Entry 8QPK (electron microscopy, 4.20 A resolution (low resolution: residue-level contacts below are approximate; hydrogen-bond / salt-bridge calls are withheld)); this record covers chains L and 4 of the 16 polymer chains in the assembly.

Chain L:
Molecule: U4/U6 small nuclear ribonucleoprotein Prp31
Organism: Homo sapiens
Reference sequence: Q8WWY3 (PRP31_HUMAN); numbering as in UniProt (aligned over 1-499)
Amino-acid sequence (499 residues; numbered 1 to 499; the number before each row is that of its first residue):
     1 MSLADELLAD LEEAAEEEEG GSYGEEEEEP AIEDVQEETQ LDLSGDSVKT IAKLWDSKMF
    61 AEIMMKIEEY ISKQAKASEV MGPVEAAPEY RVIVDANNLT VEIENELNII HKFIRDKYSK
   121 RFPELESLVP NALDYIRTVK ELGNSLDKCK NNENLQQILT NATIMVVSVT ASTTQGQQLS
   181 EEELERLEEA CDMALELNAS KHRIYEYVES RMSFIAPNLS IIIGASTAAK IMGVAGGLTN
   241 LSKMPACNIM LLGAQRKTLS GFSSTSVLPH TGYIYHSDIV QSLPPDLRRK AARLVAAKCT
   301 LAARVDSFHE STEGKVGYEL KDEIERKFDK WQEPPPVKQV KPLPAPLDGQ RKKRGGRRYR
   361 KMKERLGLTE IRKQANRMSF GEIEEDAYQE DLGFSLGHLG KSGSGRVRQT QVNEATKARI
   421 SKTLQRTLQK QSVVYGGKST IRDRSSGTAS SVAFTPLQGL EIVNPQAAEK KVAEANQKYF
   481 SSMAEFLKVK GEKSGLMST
Disordered / not traced: 1-340, 391-499
Swiss-Prot annotation at these positions:
  - motif: Arg351 to Glu364 (Nuclear localization signal (NLS))
  - site: Cys247 (Interaction with U4 snRNA), His270 (Interaction with U4 snRNA and U4atac snRNA), Arg289 (Interaction with U4atac snRNA), Arg293 (Interaction with U4 snRNA and U4atac snRNA), Lys298 (Interaction with U4 snRNA and U4atac snRNA)
  - modified residue: Ser379 (Phosphoserine), Ser395 (Phosphoserine), Ser432 (Phosphoserine), Lys438 (N6-acetyllysine), Ser439 (Phosphoserine), Thr440 (Phosphothreonine), Ser450 (Phosphoserine), Thr455 (Phosphothreonine)
  - cross-link (Glycyl lysine isopeptide (Lys-Gly)): Lys471 (interchain with G-Cter in SUMO2), Lys478 (interchain with G-Cter in SUMO2)
  - natural variant: His111 to Ile114 (deletion: In RP11), Ala194 (A194E: In RP11), Ala216 (A216P: In RP11)
  - mutagenesis: His270 (H270A/K: Reduces binding to the complex formed by U4 snRNA and SNU13), Arg351 to Glu364 (Abolishes nuclear localization)

Chain 4:
Molecule: U4 snRNA
Organism: Homo sapiens
Sequence (144 nucleotides; each row starts with the number of its first residue):
     1 AGCUUUGCGC AGUGGCAGUA UCGUAGCCAA UGAGGUCUAU CCGAGGCGCG AUUAUUGCUA
    61 AUUGAAAACU UUUCCCAAUA CCCCGCCGUG ACGACUUGCA AUAUAGUCGG CACUGGCAAU
   121 UUUUGACAGU CUCUACGGAG ACUG
Disordered / not traced: 53-54, 71-72, 81-144

Chain L / chain 4 interface:
Contacting residue pairs (5):
  Arg354(L) with G57(4); C58(4)
  Gly355(L) with C58(4)
  Gly356(L) with G57(4)
  Arg358(L) with A17(4)
Interface residues without a listed pair, chain L (5 interface residues in all): Arg365
Interface residues without a listed pair, chain 4 (6 interface residues in all): G18, U56, U59

In short:
Chain L and chain 4 form an interface of 5 and 6 residues respectively. UniProt lists one mutagenesis site on
chain L.
Chain L is U4/U6 small nuclear ribonucleoprotein Prp31 and chain 4 is U4 snRNA, both from Homo sapiens; the
structure, Cryo-EM Structure of Pre-B+5'ss Complex (core part), was determined by electron microscopy,
deposited together with 8QOZ, 8QP8, 8QP9, 8QPA, 8QPB and 8QPE.
